3NWH - chains A and C of the 4 polymer chains in the assembly; structure by X-ray diffraction, 2.60 A resolution.

Chain A (and C):
Name: Bone marrow stromal antigen 2
Source organism: Homo sapiens
Notes: fragment: Extracellular Domain; chain C of this document is another copy of the same molecule, construct and numbering; everything in this record applies to it too
UniProt: Q10589 (BST2_HUMAN); numbering as in UniProt (aligned over 47-152)
Sequence (112 residues; each row starts with the number of its first residue):
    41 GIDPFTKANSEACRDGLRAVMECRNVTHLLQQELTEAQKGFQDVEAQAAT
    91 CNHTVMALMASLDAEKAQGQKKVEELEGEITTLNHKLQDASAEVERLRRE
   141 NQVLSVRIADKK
Disordered / not traced: 41-47 (chain C: 41-47, 152)
Sequence notes: expression tag (41-46)
Modified / non-standard residues: Mse61 (selenomethionine; parent Met); Mse96 (selenomethionine; parent Met); Mse99 (selenomethionine; parent Met)
What the authors report for this chain:
  - self-association interface (contacts with another copy of this molecule): L70, N92 to E117, G118 to D150
  - mutagenesis - L70D: abolished binding to reducing conditions
  - mutagenesis - L70D (1.5-fold): increased expression
  - conformationally variable residues: C91

How chain A and chain C interact:
Residue-residue contacts (49; chain A residue first):
  L70(A) with L70(C), hydrophobic
  A77(A) with F81(C)
  G80(A) with F81(C)
  F81(A) with A77(C); G80(C); F81(C), hydrophobic
  V84(A) with V84(C), hydrophobic
  C91(A) with C91(C), hydrophobic
  V95(A) with T94(C); V95(C), hydrophobic; L98(C)
  L98(A) with V95(C); L98(C), hydrophobic; Mse99(C), hydrophobic
  Mse99(A) with L98(C), hydrophobic
  S101(A) with L102(C)
  L102(A) with S101(C); L102(C)
  E105(A) with E105(C); K106(C)
  K106(A) with E105(C)
  L116(A) with E117(C); I120(C)
  E117(A) with L116(C)
  I120(A) with E119(C); I120(C), hydrophobic; L123(C), hydrophobic
  L123(A) with N124(C)
  N124(A) with L123(C)
  K126(A) with L127(C)
  L127(A) with K126(C); L127(C)
  A130(A) with A130(C), hydrophobic; V134(C)
  E133(A) with R138(C), salt bridge
  V134(A) with A130(C); V134(C), hydrophobic; L137(C)
  L137(A) with V134(C), hydrophobic; L137(C), hydrophobic; R138(C)
  E140(A) with N141(C), hydrogen bond
  N141(A) with E140(C), hydrogen bond; N141(C)
  L144(A) with I148(C), hydrophobic
  S145(A) with L144(C)
  I148(A) with I148(C), hydrophobic
  K151(A) with I148(C), hydrogen bond (side chain-backbone); K151(C)
Other interface residues (no listed pair), chain A (37 interface residues in all): L74, T94, K112, V113, E119, R138, R147
Other interface residues (no listed pair), chain C (37 interface residues in all): L74, V113, S131, E133, S145, R147

In short:
Chain A and chain C each contribute 37 residues to their interface; the contacts include 3 hydrogen bonds and
1 salt bridge. Polar pairs include E133(A)-R138(C), E140(A)-N141(C) and K151(A)-I148(C). The paper reports
that L70D of chain A abolishes binding to reducing conditions; conformational variability at C91(A).
Both chains are Bone marrow stromal antigen 2 (Homo sapiens). Entry 3NWH (Crystal structure of BST2/Tetherin)
was determined by X-ray diffraction (same publication as 2XG7).
